Entry 7YNK (electron microscopy, 3.48 A resolution); this record covers chains A and B.

== Chain A ==
Molecule: Sodium/glucose cotransporter 2
Source organism: Homo sapiens
UniProt: P31639 (SC5A2_HUMAN); numbering as in UniProt (aligned over 1-672)
Sequence (672 residues; numbered 1 to 672; the number before each row is that of its first residue):
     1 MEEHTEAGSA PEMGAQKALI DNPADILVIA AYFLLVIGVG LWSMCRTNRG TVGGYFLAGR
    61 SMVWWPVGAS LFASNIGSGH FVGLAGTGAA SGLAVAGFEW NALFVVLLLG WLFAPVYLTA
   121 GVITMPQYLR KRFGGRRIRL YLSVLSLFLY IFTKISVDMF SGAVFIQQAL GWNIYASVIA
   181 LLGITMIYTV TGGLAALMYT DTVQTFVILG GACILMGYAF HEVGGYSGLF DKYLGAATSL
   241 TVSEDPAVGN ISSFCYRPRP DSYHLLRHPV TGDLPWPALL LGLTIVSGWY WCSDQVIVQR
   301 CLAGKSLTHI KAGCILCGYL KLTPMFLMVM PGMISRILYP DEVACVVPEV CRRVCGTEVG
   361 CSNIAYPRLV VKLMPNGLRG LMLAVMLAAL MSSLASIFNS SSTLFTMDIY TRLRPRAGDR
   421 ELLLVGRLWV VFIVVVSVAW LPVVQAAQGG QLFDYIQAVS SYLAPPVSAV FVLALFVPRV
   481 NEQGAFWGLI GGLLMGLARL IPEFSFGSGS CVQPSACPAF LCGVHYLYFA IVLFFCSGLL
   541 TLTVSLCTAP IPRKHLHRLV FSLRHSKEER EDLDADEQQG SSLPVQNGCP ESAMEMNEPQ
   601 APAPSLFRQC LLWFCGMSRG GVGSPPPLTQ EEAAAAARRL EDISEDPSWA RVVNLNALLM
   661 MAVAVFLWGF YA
Not modelled in the structure: 1-25, 41-63, 575-645
Cystine bridges: Cys255-Cys511, Cys355-Cys361, Cys517-Cys522

== Chain B ==
Molecule: PDZK1-interacting protein 1
Source organism: Homo sapiens
UniProt: Q13113 (PDZ1I_HUMAN); numbering as in UniProt (aligned over 1-114)
Sequence (114 residues; each row starts with the number of its first residue):
     1 MSALSLLILG LLTAVPPASC QQGLGNLQPW MQGLIAVAVF LVLVAIAFAV NHFWCQEEPE
    61 PAHMILTVGN KADGVLVGTD GRYSSMAASF RSSEHENAYE NVPEEEGKVR STPM
Not modelled in the structure: 1-27, 53-114
UniProt features mapped onto this chain:
  - modified residue: Ser85 (Phosphoserine)

== Chain A / chain B interface ==
Residue-residue contacts (13; chain A residue first):
  Met661(A) with Val44(B), hydrophobic
  Ala662(A) with Val37(B)
  Val665(A) with Ala36(B); Phe40(B), hydrophobic
  Phe666(A) with Gly33(B); Leu34(B); Val37(B), hydrophobic
  Gly669(A) with Gln32(B); Gly33(B); Ala36(B)
  Phe670(A) with Pro29(B); Trp30(B); Gly33(B)

== Summary ==
Chain A and chain B form an interface of 6 and 9 residues respectively.
Here chain A is Sodium/glucose cotransporter 2 and chain B is PDZK1-interacting protein 1, both from Homo
sapiens. Entry 7YNK (Structure of human SGLT2-MAP17 complex in the apo state in the inward-facing
conformation) was determined by electron microscopy (same publication as 7YNI and 7YNJ).
